2FHH - chains U and 1 of the 28 polymer chains in the assembly; structure by X-ray diffraction, 2.99 A resolution.

[Chain U (and 1)]
Protein: 20S proteasome, alpha and beta subunits
Organism: Mycobacterium tuberculosis
Notes: chain 1 of this document is another copy of the same molecule, construct and numbering; everything in this record applies to it too
Amino-acid sequence (251 residues; row label = number of the first residue in the row; numbers below 1 keep their minus sign (Met-2 is residue -2)):
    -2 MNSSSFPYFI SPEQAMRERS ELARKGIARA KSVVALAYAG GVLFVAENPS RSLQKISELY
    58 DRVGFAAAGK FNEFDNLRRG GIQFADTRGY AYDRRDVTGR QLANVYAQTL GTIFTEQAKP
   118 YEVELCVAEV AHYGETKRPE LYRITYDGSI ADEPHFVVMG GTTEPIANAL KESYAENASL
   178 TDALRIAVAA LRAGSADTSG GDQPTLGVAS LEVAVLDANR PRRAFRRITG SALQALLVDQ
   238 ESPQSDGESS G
Not modelled in the structure: -2 to 7, 193-202, 238-248
Sequence notes: initiating methionine (-2); cloning artifact (-1 to 1)

[How chain U and chain 1 interact]
Residue-residue contacts (30):
  Ser8(U) with Glu15(1)
  Pro9(U) with Glu15(1); Arg16(1); Leu19(1)
  Glu10(U) with Glu15(1); Glu18(1); Leu19(1); Lys22(1), salt bridge
  Met13(U) with Lys116(1)
  Arg97(U) with Ser49(1), hydrogen bond (side chain-backbone)
  Asn101(U) with Phe68(1); Asp72(1)
  Ala104(U) with Asn69(1)
  Gln105(U) with Asn69(1); Asn73(1)
  Thr112(U) with Ala115(1); Lys116(1)
  Arg135(U) with Arg48(1)
  Glu137(U) with Arg48(1), salt bridge; Ser49(1), hydrogen bond
  Tyr139(U) with Ser49(1), hydrogen bond
  Asp144(U) with Lys67(1), salt bridge
  Gly145(U) with Lys67(1); Asn69(1)
  Ser146(U) with Lys67(1)
  Ile147(U) with Leu50(1); Phe68(1), hydrophobic
  Asp149(U) with Ser47(1), hydrogen bond; Arg48(1); Ser49(1)
Interface residues without a listed pair, chain U (19 interface residues in all): Gly108, Ala148
Interface residues without a listed pair, chain 1 (18 interface residues in all): Gln51, Arg76

[In short]
19 residues of chain U face 18 of chain 1 across their interface; the contacts include 4 hydrogen bonds and 3
salt bridges. Among the polar pairs are Glu10(U)-Lys22(1), Glu137(U)-Arg48(1) and Asp144(U)-Lys67(1).
Both chains are 20S proteasome, alpha and beta subunits (Mycobacterium tuberculosis). Entry 2FHH (Crystal
Structure of Mycobacterium Tuberculosis Proteasome in complex with a peptidyl boronate inhibitor MLN-273) was
determined by X-ray diffraction together with 2FHG from the same study.
